6EG0 - chains A and B; structure by X-ray diffraction, 2.90 A resolution.

== Chain A ==
Name: Defective proboscis extension response 4
Organism: Drosophila melanogaster
UniProtKB: Q59DX6 (Q59DX6_DROME); numbering as in UniProt (aligned over 32-246)
Amino-acid sequence (220 residues; row label = number of the first residue in the row):
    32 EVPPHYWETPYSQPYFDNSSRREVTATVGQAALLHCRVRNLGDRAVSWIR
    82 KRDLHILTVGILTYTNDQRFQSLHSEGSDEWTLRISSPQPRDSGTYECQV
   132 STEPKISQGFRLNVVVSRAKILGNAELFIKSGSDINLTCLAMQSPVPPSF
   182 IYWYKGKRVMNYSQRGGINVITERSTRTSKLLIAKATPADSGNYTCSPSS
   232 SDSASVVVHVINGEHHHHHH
Unresolved in the structure: 32-42, 244-251
Disulfides: C67-C129, C170-C227
Covalently attached groups: glycan linked to N167, N224
Sequence notes: expression tag (247-251)
Reported in the primary citation:
  - mutagenesis - D74N/A76T/K82H/K136V (KD of 16.0muM), K82H, K82H/K136V (KD of 44.9muM): increased binding to DIP-alpha
  - mutagenesis - D74N/A76T/K82H/K136V, K82H/K136V (4-fold): decreased binding to DIP-theta
  - specificity-determining residues: D74, K82, K136
  - mutagenesis - K82H: increased binding to DIP-theta

== Chain B ==
Name: Dpr-interacting protein eta, isoform B
Organism: Drosophila melanogaster
UniProtKB: Q9VMN9 (Q9VMN9_DROME); residue numbers follow UniProt; this construct covers 31-338
Amino-acid sequence (314 residues; row label = number of the first residue in the row):
    31 QRVEVPAEVIVDPKFSSPIVNMTAPVGRDAFLTCVVQDLGPYKVAWLRVD
    81 TQTILTIQNHVITKNQRIGIANSEHKTWTMRIKDIKESDKGWYMCQINTD
   131 PMKSQMGYLDVVVPPDILDYPTSTDMVVREGSNVTLKCAATGSPEPTITW
   181 RRESGVPIELATGEEVMSIEGTDLVIPNVRRHHMGAYLCIASNGVPPSVS
   231 KRITLVVHFPPMITVQNQLIGAVEGKGVTLDCESEAYPKSINYWTRERGE
   281 IVPPGGKYSANVTEIGGYRNSMRLHINPLTQAEFGSYRCVAKNSLGDTDG
   331 TIKLYRIPHHHHHH
Unresolved in the structure: 31-35
Disulfides: C64-C125, C168-C219, C262-C319
Covalently attached groups: glycan linked to N51, N291; N-acetylglucosamine (NAG) linked to N163
Sequence notes: expression tag (339-344)

== Chain A / chain B interface ==
Contacting residue pairs (38):
  D74(A) with K94(B), salt bridge
  R75(A) with K94(B)
  S78(A) with I84(B)
  I80(A) with Q82(B); I84(B), hydrophobic
  K82(A) with Q82(B), hydrogen bond
  D84(A) with M132(B)
  L85(A) with Q82(B); M124(B), hydrophobic; Q126(B), hydrogen bond (backbone-side chain)
  H86(A) with Q126(B), hydrogen bond; M132(B)
  I87(A) with A75(B), hydrophobic; L77(B), hydrophobic; I84(B), hydrophobic; Q126(B), hydrogen bond (backbone-side chain)
  V90(A) with I87(B), hydrophobic
  Y95(A) with K73(B), hydrogen bond (side chain-backbone); A75(B); Q126(B), hydrogen bond (side chain-backbone); I127(B); N128(B), hydrogen bond (backbone-side chain)
  T96(A) with N128(B); T129(B)
  N97(A) with Y72(B); N128(B), hydrogen bond (side chain-backbone); D130(B)
  Q130(A) with Q82(B), hydrogen bond (side chain-backbone); T83(B); I84(B), hydrogen bond (side chain-backbone)
  S132(A) with I92(B); T93(B); K94(B), hydrogen bond (backbone-backbone)
  E134(A) with T93(B); N95(B)
  K136(A) with T81(B), hydrogen bond (side chain-backbone); Q82(B); T83(B), hydrogen bond
Also at the interface, not in a pair above, chain A (19 interface residues in all): E128, T133
Also at the interface, not in a pair above, chain B (23 interface residues in all): V74, R78, V79
The authors on this interface:
  - residue pairs: D74(A)-K94(B) (salt bridge)

== Summary ==
Chain A and chain B form an interface of 19 and 23 residues respectively; the contacts include 13 hydrogen
bonds and 1 salt bridge. Polar contacts include D74(A)-K94(B), K82(A)-Q82(B) and L85(A)-Q126(B). The paper
describes a salt bridge between D74(A) and K94(B). The paper reports that D74N/A76T/K82H/K136V, K82H and
K82H/K136V of chain A increase binding to DIP-alpha; specificity determinants D74(A), K82(A) and K136(A).
Here chain A is Defective proboscis extension response 4 and chain B is Dpr-interacting protein eta, isoform
B, both from Drosophila melanogaster. Entry 6EG0 (Crystal structure of Dpr4 Ig1-Ig2 in complex with DIP-Eta
Ig1-Ig3) was determined by X-ray diffraction, deposited together with 6EFY, 6EFZ and 6EG1.
